PDB entry 5MUU | electron microscopy, 4.00 A resolution | chains A and M of the 13 polymer chains in the assembly

# Chain A
Protein: Major inner protein P1
Source organism: Pseudomonas phage phi6
Reference sequence: P11126 (P1_BPPH6); numbering as in UniProt (aligned over 1-769)
Amino-acid sequence (769 residues; row label = number of the first residue in the row):
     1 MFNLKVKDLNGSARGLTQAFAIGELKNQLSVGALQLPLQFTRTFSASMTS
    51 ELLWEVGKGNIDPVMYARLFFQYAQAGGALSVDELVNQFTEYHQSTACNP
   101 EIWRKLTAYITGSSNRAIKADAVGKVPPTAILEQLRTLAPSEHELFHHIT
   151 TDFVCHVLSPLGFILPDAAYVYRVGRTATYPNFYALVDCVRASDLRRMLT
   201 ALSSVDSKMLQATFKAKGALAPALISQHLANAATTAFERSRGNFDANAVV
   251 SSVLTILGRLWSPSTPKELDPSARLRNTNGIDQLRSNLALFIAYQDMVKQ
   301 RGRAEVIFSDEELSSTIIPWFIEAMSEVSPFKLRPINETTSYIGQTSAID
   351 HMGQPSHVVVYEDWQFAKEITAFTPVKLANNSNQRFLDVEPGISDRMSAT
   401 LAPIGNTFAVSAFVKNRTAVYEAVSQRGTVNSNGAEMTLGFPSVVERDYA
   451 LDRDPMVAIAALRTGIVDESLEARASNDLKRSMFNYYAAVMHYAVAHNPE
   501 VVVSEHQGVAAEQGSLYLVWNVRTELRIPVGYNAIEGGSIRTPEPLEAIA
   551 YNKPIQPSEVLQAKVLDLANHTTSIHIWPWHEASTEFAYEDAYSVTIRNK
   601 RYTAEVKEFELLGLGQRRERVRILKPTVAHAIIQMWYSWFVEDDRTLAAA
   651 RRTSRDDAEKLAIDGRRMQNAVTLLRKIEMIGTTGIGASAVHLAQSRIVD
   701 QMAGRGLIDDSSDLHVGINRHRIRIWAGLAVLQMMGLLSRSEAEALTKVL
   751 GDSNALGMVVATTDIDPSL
Not modelled in the structure: 767-769

# Chain M
Protein: Major outer capsid protein
Source organism: Pseudomonas phage phi6
Reference sequence: P07579 (CAPSD_BPPH6); residue numbers follow UniProt; this construct covers 1-149
Amino-acid sequence (149 residues; each row starts with the number of its first residue):
     1 MLLPVVARAAVPAIESAIAATPGLVSRIAAAIGSKVSPSAILAAVKSNPV
    51 VAGLTLAQIGSTGYDAYQQLLENHPEVAEMLKDLSFKADEIQPDFIGNLG
   101 QYREELELVEDAARFVGGMSNLIRLRQALELDIKYYGLKMQLNDMGYRS
Not modelled in the structure: 149

# How chain A and chain M interact
Pairs across the interface - 7 pairs, chain A then chain M:
  Ser-470(A) / Asn-143(M)
  Asn-599(A) / Pro-75(M)  hydrogen bond (side chain-backbone)
  Asn-599(A) / Glu-76(M)
  Lys-600(A) / Glu-76(M)  salt bridge
  Ala-648(A) / Arg-114(M)
  Ala-649(A) / Arg-114(M)
  Arg-652(A) / Arg-114(M)
Also at the interface, not in a pair above, chain A (7 interface residues in all): Glu-472
Also at the interface, not in a pair above, chain M (7 interface residues in all): Glu-107, Asp-111, Arg-148

# In short
Chain A and chain M each contribute 7 residues to their interface; the contacts include 1 hydrogen bond and 1
salt bridge. Polar pairs include Lys-600(A)/Glu-76(M) and Asn-599(A)/Pro-75(M).
Chain A is Major inner protein P1 and chain M is Major outer capsid protein, both from Pseudomonas phage phi6;
the structure, dsRNA bacteriophage phi6 nucleocapsid, was determined by electron microscopy (same publication
as 5MUV and 5MUW).
